PDB entry 8FNG | electron microscopy, 2.20 A resolution | chains A and F of the 12 polymer chains in the assembly

== Chain A ==
Protein: Lamina-associated polypeptide 2, isoform alpha, Integrase chimera
Organism: Homo sapiens
Notes: EC 2.7.7.-, 3.1.-.-
Reference sequence: chimeric construct of P42166, P12497: residues -53 to -3 from P42166 (LAP2A_HUMAN) positions 50-100 (UniProt number = residue number + 103); residues 1-288 from P12497 positions 1148-1435 (UniProt number = residue number + 1147)
Sequence (364 residues; numbered -75 to 288; the number before each row is that of its first residue; numbers below 1 keep their minus sign (Gly-75 is residue -75)):
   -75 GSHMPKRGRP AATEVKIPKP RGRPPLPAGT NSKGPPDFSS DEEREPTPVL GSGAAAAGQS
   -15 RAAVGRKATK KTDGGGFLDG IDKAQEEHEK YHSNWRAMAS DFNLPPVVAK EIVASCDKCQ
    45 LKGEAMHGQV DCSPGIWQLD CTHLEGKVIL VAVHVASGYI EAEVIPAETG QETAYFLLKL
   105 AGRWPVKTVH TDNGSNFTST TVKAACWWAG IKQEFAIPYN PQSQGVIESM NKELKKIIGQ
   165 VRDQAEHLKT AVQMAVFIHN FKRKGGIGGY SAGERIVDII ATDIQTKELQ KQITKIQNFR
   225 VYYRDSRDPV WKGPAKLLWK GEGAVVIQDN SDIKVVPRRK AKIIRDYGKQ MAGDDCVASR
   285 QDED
Not modelled in the structure: -75 to 0, 229-235, 269-288
Differences from the reference sequence: expression tag (-75 to -54); conflict Gln-17 (Arg86 in P42166); linker (-2 to 0); engineered mutation Ala140 (Gly1287 in P12497)
Bound ions: Zn2+: His12, His16, Cys40, Cys43; Mg2+ site 1: Asp64, Asp116 (together with Dolutegravir); Mg2+ site 2: Asp64, Glu152 (together with Dolutegravir)
Ligand contacts: Dolutegravir (DLU; (4R,12aS)-N-(2,4-difluorobenzyl)-7-hydroxy-4-methyl-6,8-dioxo-3,4,6,8,12,12a-hexahydro-2H-pyrido[1',2':4,5]pyrazino[2,1-b][1,3]oxazine-9-carboxamide): Asp64, Cys65, Asp116, Asn117, Gly118, Tyr143, Pro145, Gln146, Glu152
UniProt features mapped onto this chain:
  - modified residue: Thr-46 (Phosphothreonine), Ser-44 (Phosphoserine), Ser-37 (Phosphoserine), Ser-36 (Phosphoserine), Thr-29 (Phosphothreonine), Ser-24 (Phosphoserine), Arg-15 (Omega-N-methylarginine)
  - zinc finger: Asp3 to Gln44 (Integrase-type)
  - DNA-binding region: Phe223 to Asp270 (Integrase-type)
  - binding site (Zn(2+)): His12, His16, Cys40, Cys43
  - binding site (Mg(2+)): Asp64, Asp116, Glu152
Reported in the primary citation:
  - conformationally variable residues (side-chain flip): Gln148
  - mutagenesis - E138K: unchanged catalytic activity
  - mutagenesis - G140A (3- to 5-fold), Q148H (5- to 10-fold), Q148K (5- to 10-fold), Q148R (5- to 10-fold): decreased catalytic activity
  - catalytic residues: Glu152 (citing earlier work)

== Chain F ==
Molecule: 25-nt DNA strand
Sequence (25 nucleotides; each row starts with the number of its first residue; numbers below 1 keep their minus sign (DA-3 is residue -3)):
    -3 AGCGTGGGCG GGAAAATCTC TAGCA
Not modelled in the structure: -3 to 4

== Interface between chain A and chain F ==
Contacting residue pairs (10; chain A residue first):
  Thr66(A) with DA21(F), hydrogen bond to the phosphate
  His67(A) with DA21(F), base contact
  Glu152(A) with DC20(F), sugar contact
  Ser153(A) with DG19(F), hydrogen bond to the base; DC20(F), base contact
  Asn155(A) with DC20(F), phosphate contact
  Lys156(A) with DA18(F), base contact; DG19(F), base contact; DC20(F), sugar contact
  Lys159(A) with DA21(F), salt bridge to the phosphate
Also at the interface, not in a pair above, chain A (8 interface residues in all): Cys65

== In short ==
Chain A and chain F form an interface of 8 and 4 residues respectively; the contacts include 2 hydrogen bonds
and 1 salt bridge. Among the polar pairs are Ser153(A)-DG19(F), Thr66(A)-DA21(F) and Lys159(A)-DA21(F). The
paper reports the catalytic residue Glu152(A); G140A, Q148H and Q148K of chain A, among others, reduce
catalytic activity; 5 substitutions were tested in all.
Chain A is Lamina-associated polypeptide 2, isoform alpha, Integrase chimera (Homo sapiens) and chain F is a
25-nt DNA strand; the structure, Structure of G140A HIV-1 intasome with Dolutegravir bound, was determined by
electron microscopy, deposited together with 8FND, 8FNH, 8FNJ, 8FNL, 8FNM, 8FNO, 8FNP and 8FNQ.
